Entry 7MVU (electron microscopy, 3.77 A resolution); this record covers chains A and B.

# Chain A
Protein: Nucleoporin NUP192
From: Chaetomium thermophilum (strain DSM 1495 / CBS 144.50 / IMI 039719)
Reference sequence: G0S4T0 (NU192_CHATD); numbering as in UniProt (aligned over 1-1756)
Sequence (1784 residues; numbered -27 to 1756; the number before each row is that of its first residue; numbers below 1 keep their minus sign (Gly-27 is residue -27)):
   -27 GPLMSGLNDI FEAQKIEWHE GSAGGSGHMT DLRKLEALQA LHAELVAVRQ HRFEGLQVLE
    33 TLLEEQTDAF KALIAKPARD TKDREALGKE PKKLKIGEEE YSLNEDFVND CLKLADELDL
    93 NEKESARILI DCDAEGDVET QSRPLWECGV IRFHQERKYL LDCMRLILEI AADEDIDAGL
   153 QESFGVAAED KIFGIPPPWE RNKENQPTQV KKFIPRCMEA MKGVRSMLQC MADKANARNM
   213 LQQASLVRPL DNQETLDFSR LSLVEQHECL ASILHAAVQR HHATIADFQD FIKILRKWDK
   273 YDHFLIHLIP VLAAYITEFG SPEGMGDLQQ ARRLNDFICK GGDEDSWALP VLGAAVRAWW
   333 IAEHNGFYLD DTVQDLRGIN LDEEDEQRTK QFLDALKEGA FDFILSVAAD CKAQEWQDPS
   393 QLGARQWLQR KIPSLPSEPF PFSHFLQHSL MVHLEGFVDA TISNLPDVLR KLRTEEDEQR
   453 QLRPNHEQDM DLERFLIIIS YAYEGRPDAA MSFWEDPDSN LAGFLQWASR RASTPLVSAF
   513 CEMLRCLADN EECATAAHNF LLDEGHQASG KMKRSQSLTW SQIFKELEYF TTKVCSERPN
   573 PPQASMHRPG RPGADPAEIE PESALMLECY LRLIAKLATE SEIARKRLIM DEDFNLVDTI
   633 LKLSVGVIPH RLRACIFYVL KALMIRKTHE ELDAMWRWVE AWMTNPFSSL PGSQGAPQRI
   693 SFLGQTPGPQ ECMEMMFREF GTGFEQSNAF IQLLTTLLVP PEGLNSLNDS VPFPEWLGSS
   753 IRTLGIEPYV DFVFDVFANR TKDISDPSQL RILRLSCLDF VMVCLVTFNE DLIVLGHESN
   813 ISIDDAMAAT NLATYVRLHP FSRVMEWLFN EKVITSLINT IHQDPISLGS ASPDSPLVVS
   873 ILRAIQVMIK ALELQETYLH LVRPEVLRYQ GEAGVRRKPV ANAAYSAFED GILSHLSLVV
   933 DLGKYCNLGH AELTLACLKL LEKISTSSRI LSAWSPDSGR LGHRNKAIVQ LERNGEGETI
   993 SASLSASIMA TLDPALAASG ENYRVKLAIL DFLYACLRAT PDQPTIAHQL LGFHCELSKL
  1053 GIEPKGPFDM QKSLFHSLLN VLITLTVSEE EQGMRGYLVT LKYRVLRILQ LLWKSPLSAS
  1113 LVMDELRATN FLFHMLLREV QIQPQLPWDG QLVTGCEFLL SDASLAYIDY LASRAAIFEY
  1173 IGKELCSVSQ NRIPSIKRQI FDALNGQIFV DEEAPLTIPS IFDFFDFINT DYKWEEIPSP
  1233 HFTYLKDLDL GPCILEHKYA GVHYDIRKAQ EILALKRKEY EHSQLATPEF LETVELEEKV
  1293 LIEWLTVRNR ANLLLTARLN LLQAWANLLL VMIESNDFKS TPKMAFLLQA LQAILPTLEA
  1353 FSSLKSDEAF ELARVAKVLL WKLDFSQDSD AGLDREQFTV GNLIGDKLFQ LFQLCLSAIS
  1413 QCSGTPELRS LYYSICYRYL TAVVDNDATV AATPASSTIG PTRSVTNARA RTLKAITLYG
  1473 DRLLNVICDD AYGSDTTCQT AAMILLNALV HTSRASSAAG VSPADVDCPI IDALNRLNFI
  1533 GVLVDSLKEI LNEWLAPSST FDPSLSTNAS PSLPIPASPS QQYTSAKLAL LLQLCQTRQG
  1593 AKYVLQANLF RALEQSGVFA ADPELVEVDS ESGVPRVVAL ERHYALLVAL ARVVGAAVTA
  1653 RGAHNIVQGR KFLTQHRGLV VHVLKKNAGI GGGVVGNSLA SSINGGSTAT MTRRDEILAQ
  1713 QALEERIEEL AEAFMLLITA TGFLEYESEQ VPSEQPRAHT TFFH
Not modelled in the structure: -27 to 0, 174-180, 213-221, 312-317, 537-547, 569-589, 680-698, 737-739, 969-975, 1202-1206, 1247-1252, 1376-1387, 1438-1453, 1509-1517, 1547-1568, 1612-1628, 1681-1708, 1740-1756
Differences from the reference sequence: expression tag (-27 to 0)

# Chain B
Protein: Nucleoporin NIC96
From: Chaetomium thermophilum (strain DSM 1495 / CBS 144.50 / IMI 039719)
Reference sequence: G0S024 (NIC96_CHATD); residues 240-301 here = UniProt positions 240-301
Sequence (63 residues; numbered 239 to 301; the number before each row is that of its first residue):
   239 SGTGLGEVDV DTYLSNLQTK TTLSMIADGL ERSARDFDAF LEENVTLEWE AQRKRIYQHF
   299 GIK
Differences from the reference sequence: expression tag (239)

# Chain A / chain B interface
Contacting residue pairs - 36 pairs, chain A then chain B:
  Ser1112(A) - Thr241(B)
  Asp1116(A) - Thr241(B)
  Arg1119(A) - Ser239(B)  hydrogen bond (side chain-backbone)
  Arg1119(A) - Gly240(B)
  Ser1179(A) - Glu245(B)
  Gln1182(A) - Gly244(B)
  Gln1182(A) - Glu245(B)
  Gln1182(A) - Val246(B)
  Asn1183(A) - Glu245(B)  hydrogen bond
  Asn1319(A) - Leu252(B)
  Leu1322(A) - Leu252(B)  hydrophobic
  Glu1326(A) - Tyr251(B)  hydrogen bond
  Glu1326(A) - Leu255(B)
  Ser1327(A) - Tyr251(B)
  Arg1366(A) - Leu252(B)
  Arg1366(A) - Gln256(B)
  Lys1369(A) - Thr260(B)
  Trp1373(A) - Met263(B)  hydrophobic
  Trp1373(A) - Asp266(B)
  Ser1426(A) - Met263(B)  hydrogen bond
  Tyr1429(A) - Met263(B)  hydrophobic
  Tyr1429(A) - Gly267(B)  hydrogen bond (side chain-backbone)
  Thr1433(A) - Arg270(B)
  Ile1496(A) - Ile264(B)  hydrophobic
  His1503(A) - Asp274(B)  salt bridge
  Gln1574(A) - Ile264(B)
  Ser1577(A) - Leu268(B)
  Ala1581(A) - Ser271(B)
  Leu1584(A) - Phe275(B)  hydrophobic
  Gln1588(A) - Phe278(B)
  Arg1644(A) - Phe275(B)
  Val1673(A) - Tyr295(B)
  Leu1676(A) - Tyr295(B)
  Lys1677(A) - Ile300(B)
  Met1727(A) - Arg291(B)
  Met1727(A) - Lys292(B)
Also at the interface, not in a pair above, chain A (39 interface residues in all): Lys1175, Cys1178, Val1370, Thr1492, Asn1499, Gln1585, Ala1680, Glu1724, Leu1728, Thr1731, Leu1736
Also at the interface, not in a pair above, chain B (31 interface residues in all): Leu243, Asp247, Thr259, Leu279, Phe298, Lys301

# In short
Chain A and chain B form an interface of 39 and 31 residues respectively, with 5 hydrogen bonds and 1 salt
bridge. Polar pairs include His1503(A)-Asp274(B), Arg1119(A)-Ser239(B) and Asn1183(A)-Glu245(B).
Chain A is Nucleoporin NUP192 and chain B is Nucleoporin NIC96, both from Chaetomium thermophilum (strain DSM
1495 / CBS 144.50 / IMI 039719); the structure, Single particle cryo-EM structure of the Chaetomium
thermophilum Nup192-Nic96 complex (Nup192 residues 1-1756; Nic96 residues 240-301), was determined by electron
microscopy, deposited together with 7MVT, 7MVV, 7MVX, 7MVY, 7MVZ and 7MW1.
